PDB entry 1QVG | X-ray diffraction, 2.90 A resolution | chains 0 and Q of the 33 polymer chains in the assembly

Chain 0:
Molecule: 23S ribosomal RNA
Organism: Haloarcula marismortui
Sequence (2922 nucleotides; row label = number of the first residue in the row):
     2 UUGGCUACUAUGCCAGCUGGUGGAUUGCUCGGCUCAGGCGCUGAUGAAGG
    52 ACGUGCCAAGCUGCGAUAAGCCAUGGGGAGCCGCACGGAGGCGAAGAACC
   102 AUGGAUUUCCGAAUGAGAAUCUCUCUAACAAUUGCUUCGCGCAAUGAGGA
   152 ACCCCGAGAACUGAAACAUCUCAGUAUCGGGAGGAACAGAAAACGCAAUG
   202 UGAUGUCGUUAGUAACCGCGAGUGAACGCGAUACAGCCCAAACCGAAGCC
   252 CUCACGGGCAAUGUGGUGUCAGGGCUACCUCUCAUCAGCCGACCGUCUCG
   302 ACGAAGUCUCUUGGAACAGAGCGUGAUACAGGGUGACAACCCCGUACUCG
   352 AGACCAGUACGACGUGCGGUAGUGCCAGAGUAGCGGGGGUUGGAUAUCCC
   402 UCGCGAAUAACGCAGGCAUCGACUGCGAAGGCUAAACACAACCUGAGACC
   452 GAUAGUGAACAAGUAGUGUGAACGAACGCUGCAAAGUACCCUCAGAAGGG
   502 AGGCGAAAUAGAGCAUGAAAUCAGUUGGCGAUCGAGCGACAGGGCAUACA
   552 AGGUCCCUCGACGAAUGACCGACGCGCGAGCGUCCAGUAAGACUCACGGG
   602 AAGCCGAUGUUCUGUCGUACGUUUUGAAAAACGAGCCAGGGAGUGUGUCU
   652 GCAUGGCAAGUCUAACCGGAGUAUCCGGGGAGGCACAGGGAAACCGACAU
   702 GGCCGCAGGGCUUUGCCCGAGGGCCGCCGUCUUCAAGGGCGGGGAGCCAU
   752 GUGGACACGACCCGAAUCCGGACGAUCUACGCAUGGACAAGAUGAAGCGU
   802 GCCGAAAGGCACGUGGAAGUCUGUUAGAGUUGGUGUCCUACAAUACCCUC
   852 UCGUGAUCUAUGUGUAGGGGUGAAAGGCCCAUCGAGUCCGGCAACAGCUG
   902 GUUCCAAUCGAAACAUGUCGAAGCAUGACCUCCGCCGAGGUAGUCUGUGA
   952 GGUAGAGCGACCGAUUGGUGUGUCCGCCUCCGAGAGGAGUCGGCACACCU
  1002 GUCAAACUCCAAACUUACAGACGCCGUUUGACGCGGGGAUUCCGGUGCGC
  1052 GGGGUAAGCCUGUGUACCAGGAGGGGAACAACCCAGAGAUAGGUUAAGGU
  1102 CCCCAAGUGUGGAUUAAGUGUAAUCCUCUGAAGGUGGUCUCGAGCCCUAG
  1152 ACAGCCGGGAGGUGAGCUUAGAAGCAGCUACCCUCUAAGAAAAGCGUAAC
  1202 AGCUUACCGGCCGAGGUUUGAGGCGCCCAAAAUGAUCGGGACUCAAAUCC
  1252 ACCACCGAGACCUGUCCGUACCACUCAUACUGGUAAUCGAGUAGAUUGGC
  1302 GCUCUAAUUGGAUGGAAGUAGGGGUGAAAACUCCUAUGGACCGAUUAGUG
  1352 ACGAAAAUCCUGGCCAUAGUAGCAGCGAUAGUCGGGUGAGAACCCCGACG
  1402 GCCUAAUGGAUAAGGGUUCCUCAGCACUGCUGAUCAGCUGAGGGUUAGCC
  1452 GGUCCUAAGUCAUACCGCAACUCGACUAUGACGAAAUGGGAAACGGGUUA
  1502 AUAUUCCCGUGCCACUAUGCAGUGAAAGUUGACGCCCUGGGGUCGAUCAC
  1552 GCUGGGCAUUCGCCCAGUCGAACCGUCCAACUCCGUGGAAGCCGUAAUGG
  1602 CAGGAAGCGGACGAACGGCGGCAUAGGGAAACGUGAUUCAACCUGGGGCC
  1652 CAUGAAAAGACGAGCAUAGUGUCCGUACCGAGAACCGACACAGGUGUCCA
  1702 UGGCGGCGAAAGCCAAGGCCUGUCGGGAGCAACCAACGUUAGGGAAUUCG
  1752 GCAAGUUAGUCCCGUACCUUCGGAAGAAGGGAUGCCUGCUCCGGAACGGA
  1802 GCAGGUCGCAGUGACUCGGAAGCUCGGACUGUCUAGUAACAACAUAGGUG
  1852 ACCGCAAAUCCGCAAGGACUCGUACGGUCACUGAAUCCUGCCCAGUGCAG
  1902 GUAUCUGAACACCUCGUACAAGAGGACGAAGGACCUGUCAACGGCGGGGG
  1952 UAACUAUGACCCUCUUAAGGUAGCGUAGUACCUUGCCGCAUCAGUAGCGG
  2002 CUUGCAUGAAUGGAUUAACCAGAGCUUCACUGUCCCAACGUUGGGCCCGG
  2052 UGAACUGUACAUUCCAGUGCGGAGUCUGGAGACACCCAGGGGGAAGCGAA
  2102 GACCCUAUGGAGCUUUACUGCAGGCUGUCGCUGAGACGUGGUCGCCGAUG
  2152 UGCAGCAUAGGUAGGAGACACUACACAGGUACCCGCGCUAGCGGGCCACC
  2202 GAGUCAACAGUGAAAUACUACCCGUCGGUGACUGCGACUCUCACUCCGGG
  2252 AGGAGGACACCGAUAGCCGGGCAGUUUGACUGGGGCGGUACGCGCUCGAA
  2302 AAGAUAUCGAGCGCGCCCUAUGGCUAUCUCAGCCGGGACAGAGACCCGGC
  2352 GAAGAGUGCAAGAGCAAAAGAUAGCUUGACAGUGUUCUUCCCAACGAGGA
  2402 ACGCUGACGCGAAAGCGUGGUCUAGCGAACCAAUUAGCCUGCUUGAUGCG
  2452 GGCAAUUGAUGACAGAAAAGCUACCCUAGGGAUAACAGAGUCGUCACUCG
  2502 CAAGAGCACAUAUCGACCGAGUGGCUUGCUACCUCGAUGUCGGUUCCCUC
  2552 CAUCCUGCCCGUGCAGAAGCGGGCAAGGGUGAGGUUGUUCGCCUAUUAAA
  2602 GGAGGUCGUGAGCUGGGUUUAGACCGUCGUGAGACAGGUCGGCUGCUAUC
  2652 UACUGGGUGUGUAAUGGUGUCUGACAAGAACGACCGUAUAGUACGAGAGG
  2702 AACUACGGUUGGUGGCCACUGGUGUACCGGUUGUUCGAGAGAGCACGUGC
  2752 CGGGUAGCCACGCCACACGGGGUAAGAGCUGAACGCAUCUAAGCUCGAAA
  2802 CCCACUUGGAAAAGAGACACCGCCGAGGUCCCGCGUACAAGACGCGGUCG
  2852 AUAGACUCGGGGUGUGCGCGUCGAGGUAACGAGACGUUAAGCCCACGAGC
  2902 ACUAACAGACCAAAGCCAUCAU
Unresolved in the structure: 2-9, 126-127, 715, 971-998, 1560, 1952-1963, 2137-2236, 2339-2343, 2665-2666, 2915-2923
Metal / ion sites: Mg2+ site 1 near G28 (its only coordinating residue here); Na+ site 1: C40, G41; Na+ site 2: G56, A59, G61; Na+ site 3 near U108 (its only coordinating residue here); Mg2+ site 2: A114, U115; Na+ site 4: C141, G142; Na+ site 5 near U146 (its only coordinating residue here); Mg2+ site 3: C162, U163, U2276; K+ site 1: C162, U163, U172; Mg2+ site 4: A165, A167, C168; Na+ site 6: A165, A166, A167; Mg2+ site 5: A166, G219; 60 more Na+ sites not listed; 96 more Mg2+ sites not listed; 1 more K+ sites not listed
Reported in the primary citation:
  - conformationally variable residues (side-chain flip): U2541, U2619, U2620

Chain Q:
Name: 50S ribosomal protein L22P
Organism: Haloarcula marismortui
Reference sequence: P10970 (RL22_HALMA); residue numbers follow UniProt; this construct covers 1-154
Sequence (154 residues; row label = number of the first residue in the row):
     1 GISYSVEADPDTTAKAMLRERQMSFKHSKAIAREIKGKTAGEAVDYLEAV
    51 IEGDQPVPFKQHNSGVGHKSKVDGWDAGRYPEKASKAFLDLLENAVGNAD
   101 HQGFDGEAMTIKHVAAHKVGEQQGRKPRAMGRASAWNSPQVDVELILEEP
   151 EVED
Unresolved in the structure: 151-154
Metal / ion sites: Na+ site 1 near Asn63 (its only coordinating residue here); Mg2+: Gly65 (shared with C2048(0), C2088(0), A2089(0) of chain 0); Na+ site 2: Ser70, Val72; Na+ site 3: Val72, Trp75 (shared with U2659(0), G2660(0) of chain 0)

How chain 0 and chain Q interact:
Contacting residue pairs (137):
  A11(0) - Lys60(Q)  hydrogen bond to the phosphate
  A11(0) - Gly74(Q)  sugar contact
  A11(0) - Trp75(Q)  sugar contact
  U12(0) - Lys60(Q)  salt bridge to the phosphate
  U12(0) - Trp75(Q)  sugar contact
  G13(0) - Gln61(Q)  phosphate contact
  U19(0) - Ser5(Q)  hydrogen bond to the sugar
  G20(0) - Ile2(Q)  sugar contact
  G20(0) - Ser3(Q)  hydrogen bond to the sugar
  G20(0) - Ser5(Q)  sugar contact
  G20(0) - His117(Q)  base contact
  G21(0) - Gly1(Q)  sugar contact
  G21(0) - Ile2(Q)  sugar contact
  G21(0) - Ser3(Q)  hydrogen bond to the phosphate
  U22(0) - Gly1(Q)  hydrogen bond to the phosphate
  U22(0) - Val119(Q)  sugar contact
  C492(0) - His101(Q)  hydrogen bond to the sugar
  U493(0) - Asn94(Q)  base contact
  C494(0) - Glu93(Q)  sugar contact
  G499(0) - Arg19(Q)  phosphate contact
  G499(0) - Asn94(Q)  hydrogen bond to the base
  G500(0) - Tyr4(Q)  phosphate contact
  G500(0) - Ala16(Q)  sugar contact
  G500(0) - Met17(Q)  hydrogen bond to the sugar
  G500(0) - Arg19(Q)  salt bridge to the phosphate
  G500(0) - Asn94(Q)  hydrogen bond to the sugar
  G500(0) - Asn98(Q)  base contact
  G501(0) - Tyr4(Q)  hydrogen bond to the phosphate
  G501(0) - Lys15(Q)  sugar contact
  G501(0) - Met17(Q)  phosphate contact
  G501(0) - Asn98(Q)  sugar contact
  G501(0) - Gln102(Q)  hydrogen bond to the sugar
  U510(0) - Ser3(Q)  base contact
  C523(0) - Phe25(Q)  sugar contact
  C523(0) - Lys29(Q)  hydrogen bond to the phosphate
  A524(0) - Phe25(Q)  sugar contact
  A524(0) - Lys29(Q)  salt bridge to the phosphate
  A524(0) - Gln61(Q)  phosphate contact
  A524(0) - Ala115(Q)  sugar contact
  A524(0) - Ala116(Q)  hydrogen bond to the sugar
  A524(0) - His117(Q)  hydrogen bond to the base
  G525(0) - Arg33(Q)  salt bridge to the phosphate
  G525(0) - Lys36(Q)  phosphate contact
  G525(0) - His113(Q)  hydrogen bond to the sugar
  G525(0) - Ala115(Q)  sugar contact
  U526(0) - Lys36(Q)  salt bridge to the phosphate
  U840(0) - Arg128(Q)  hydrogen bond to the sugar
  U840(0) - Ala129(Q)  phosphate contact
  U840(0) - Arg132(Q)  hydrogen bond to the sugar
  A841(0) - Arg128(Q)  salt bridge to the phosphate
  A841(0) - Ala129(Q)  hydrogen bond to the phosphate
  A841(0) - Met130(Q)  base contact
  A843(0) - Arg128(Q)  phosphate contact
  A843(0) - Ala129(Q)  phosphate contact
  A844(0) - Ala129(Q)  phosphate contact
  A844(0) - Met130(Q)  hydrogen bond to the phosphate
  A844(0) - Gly131(Q)  phosphate contact
  A1369(0) - Lys26(Q)  hydrogen bond to the sugar
  A1369(0) - Ser64(Q)  hydrogen bond to the phosphate
  G1370(0) - Ser24(Q)  hydrogen bond to the base
  G1370(0) - Lys26(Q)  salt bridge to the phosphate
  G1370(0) - His27(Q)  base contact
  G1370(0) - His62(Q)  salt bridge to the phosphate
  G1370(0) - Asn63(Q)  phosphate contact
  G1370(0) - Ser64(Q)  hydrogen bond to the phosphate
  G1370(0) - Arg79(Q)  sugar contact
  G1370(0) - Pro139(Q)  base contact
  U1371(0) - Arg79(Q)  salt bridge to the phosphate
  A1372(0) - Trp136(Q)  base contact
  G1373(0) - Trp136(Q)  base contact
  C1428(0) - Gln22(Q)  phosphate contact
  C1428(0) - Gln122(Q)  hydrogen bond to the phosphate
  U1429(0) - Gln122(Q)  phosphate contact
  C1431(0) - Lys126(Q)  hydrogen bond to the base
  A1689(0) - Pro127(Q)  base contact
  A1689(0) - Arg128(Q)  hydrogen bond to the base
  A1689(0) - Gly131(Q)  base contact
  A1689(0) - Arg132(Q)  hydrogen bond to the base
  A1689(0) - Ala133(Q)  base contact
  C1690(0) - Pro127(Q)  base contact
  C2048(0) - Gly65(Q)  phosphate contact
  C2048(0) - Lys69(Q)  hydrogen bond to the phosphate
  C2049(0) - Val66(Q)  phosphate contact
  C2049(0) - Gly67(Q)  phosphate contact
  C2049(0) - Lys69(Q)  salt bridge to the phosphate
  C2049(0) - Gly78(Q)  phosphate contact
  C2049(0) - Arg79(Q)  salt bridge to the phosphate
  C2049(0) - Tyr80(Q)  phosphate contact
  G2050(0) - Arg79(Q)  phosphate contact
  G2050(0) - Tyr80(Q)  hydrogen bond to the phosphate
  G2050(0) - Pro81(Q)  phosphate contact
  G2050(0) - Glu82(Q)  phosphate contact
  G2051(0) - His27(Q)  phosphate contact
  G2051(0) - Pro81(Q)  phosphate contact
  G2051(0) - Glu82(Q)  hydrogen bond to the phosphate
  G2051(0) - Lys83(Q)  hydrogen bond to the phosphate
  U2052(0) - Lys83(Q)  salt bridge to the phosphate
  G2053(0) - Trp136(Q)  sugar contact
  G2053(0) - Asn137(Q)  hydrogen bond to the phosphate
  G2053(0) - Ser138(Q)  hydrogen bond to the phosphate
  A2054(0) - Arg128(Q)  hydrogen bond to the base
  A2054(0) - Ser134(Q)  hydrogen bond to the sugar
  A2054(0) - Ala135(Q)  hydrogen bond to the sugar
  A2054(0) - Trp136(Q)  phosphate contact
  A2054(0) - Asn137(Q)  hydrogen bond to the phosphate
  A2055(0) - Arg128(Q)  sugar contact
  A2055(0) - Arg132(Q)  hydrogen bond to the sugar
  A2055(0) - Ser134(Q)  sugar contact
  A2055(0) - Ala135(Q)  phosphate contact
  C2086(0) - Trp75(Q)  sugar contact
  C2087(0) - Asn63(Q)  sugar contact
  C2087(0) - His68(Q)  hydrogen bond to the sugar
  C2087(0) - Asp76(Q)  sugar contact
  C2088(0) - Asn63(Q)  phosphate contact
  C2088(0) - Ser64(Q)  phosphate contact
  C2088(0) - Gly65(Q)  hydrogen bond to the phosphate
  C2088(0) - Val66(Q)  sugar contact
  A2089(0) - Gly65(Q)  phosphate contact
  U2648(0) - Arg128(Q)  base contact
  G2657(0) - His68(Q)  base contact
  G2658(0) - His68(Q)  hydrogen bond to the sugar
  G2658(0) - Asp76(Q)  hydrogen bond to the base
  U2659(0) - Trp75(Q)  hydrogen bond to the sugar
  U2659(0) - Asp76(Q)  hydrogen bond to the sugar
  G2660(0) - Val72(Q)  phosphate contact
  G2660(0) - Asp73(Q)  phosphate contact
  G2660(0) - Gly74(Q)  hydrogen bond to the phosphate
  G2660(0) - Trp75(Q)  phosphate contact
  C2831(0) - Ser70(Q)  phosphate contact
  C2831(0) - Lys71(Q)  phosphate contact
  C2832(0) - Lys71(Q)  salt bridge to the phosphate
  A2841(0) - Gly67(Q)  sugar contact
  A2841(0) - His68(Q)  hydrogen bond to the sugar
  A2841(0) - Lys69(Q)  sugar contact
  G2842(0) - His68(Q)  sugar contact
  G2842(0) - Ser70(Q)  phosphate contact
  A2843(0) - Ser70(Q)  phosphate contact
Also at the interface, not in a pair above, chain 0 (58 interface residues in all): C491, A502, A1427, C2056
Also at the interface, not in a pair above, chain Q (69 interface residues in all): Val6, Met23, Ala84, Lys118

In short:
58 residues of chain 0 face 69 of chain Q across their interface, with 46 hydrogen bonds and 13 salt bridges.
Among the polar pairs are G499(0)-Asn94(Q), A524(0)-His117(Q) and G1370(0)-Ser24(Q). C40(0) and G41(0)
coordinate Na+ site 1. G56(0), A59(0) and G61(0) coordinate Na+ site 2. From the paper: conformational
variability at U2541(0), U2619(0) and U2620(0).
Here chain 0 is 23S ribosomal RNA and chain Q is 50S ribosomal protein L22P, both from Haloarcula marismortui.
Entry 1QVG (Structure of CCA oligonucleotide bound to the tRNA binding sites of the large ribosomal subunit of
...) was determined by X-ray diffraction (same publication as 1QVF).
